PDB entry 7LBX | X-ray diffraction, 2.70 A resolution | chains A and B of the 6 polymer chains in the assembly

# Chain A (and B)
Name: Transcription factor A, mitochondrial
From: Homo sapiens
Notes: chain B of this document is another copy of the same molecule, construct and numbering; everything in this record applies to it too
UniProt: Q00059 (TFAM_HUMAN); residues 43-246 here = UniProt positions 43-246
Sequence (204 residues; numbered 43 to 246; the number before each row is that of its first residue):
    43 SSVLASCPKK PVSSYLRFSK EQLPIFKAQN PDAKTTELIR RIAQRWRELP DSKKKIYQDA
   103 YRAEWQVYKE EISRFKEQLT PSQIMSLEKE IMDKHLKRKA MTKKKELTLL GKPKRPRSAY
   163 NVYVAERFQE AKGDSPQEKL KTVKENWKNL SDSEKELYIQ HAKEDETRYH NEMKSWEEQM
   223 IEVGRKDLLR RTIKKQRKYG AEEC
Unresolved in the structure: 43, 234-246 (chain B: 43, 233-246)
UniProt features mapped onto this chain:
  - DNA-binding region: Pro50 to Lys118 (HMG box 1), Pro155 to Glu219 (HMG box 2)
  - site (Intercalates between bases and promotes DNA bending): Leu58, Leu182
  - modified residue: Ser55 (Phosphoserine), Ser56 (Phosphoserine), Ser61 (Phosphoserine), Thr122 (Phosphothreonine), Ser160 (Phosphoserine), Ser193 (Phosphoserine), Ser195 (Phosphoserine)
  - natural variant: Pro178 (P178L: In MTDPS15)
  - mutagenesis: Thr77 (T77A: Moderate reduction in DNA bending), Tyr162 (Y162A: Moderate reduction in DNA bending)
From the paper describing this entry:
  - binding site for the 22-nt DNA strand: Tyr57, Leu58, Ser61, Pro178, Leu182
  - specificity-determining residues: Ser61, Pro178

# Interface between chain A and chain B
Residue-residue contacts - 21 pairs, chain A then chain B:
  Ser124(A) - Ser124(B)  hydrogen bond
  Met127(A) - Ser124(B)
  Met127(A) - Met127(B)  hydrophobic
  Met127(A) - Ser128(B)
  Met127(A) - Lys131(B)
  Ser128(A) - Met127(B)
  Glu130(A) - Lys131(B)  salt bridge
  Lys131(A) - Met127(B)
  Lys131(A) - Glu130(B)  salt bridge
  Met134(A) - Leu138(B)  hydrophobic
  Leu138(A) - Met134(B)  hydrophobic
  Leu138(A) - Leu138(B)  hydrophobic
  Gly226(A) - Gly226(B)
  Gly226(A) - Arg227(B)
  Gly226(A) - Lys228(B)  hydrogen bond (backbone-backbone)
  Gly226(A) - Asp229(B)
  Arg227(A) - Gly226(B)
  Arg227(A) - Asp229(B)
  Lys228(A) - Val225(B)  hydrogen bond (side chain-backbone)
  Lys228(A) - Gly226(B)  hydrogen bond (backbone-backbone)
  Asp229(A) - Asp229(B)
Interface residues without a listed pair, chain A (12 interface residues in all): Val225

# Overview
The chain A/chain B interface involves 12 residues from each chain; the contacts include 4 hydrogen bonds and
2 salt bridges. Polar pairs include Glu130(A)-Lys131(B), Ser124(A)-Ser124(B) and Lys228(A)-Val225(B). The
paper reports a binding site for the 22-nt DNA strand at Tyr57(A), Leu58(A) and Ser61(A) among others;
specificity determinants Ser61(A) and Pro178(A).
Both chains are Transcription factor A, mitochondrial (Homo sapiens). Entry 7LBX (Crystal structure of TFAM
(mitochondrial transcription factor A) in complex with LSP) was determined by X-ray diffraction (same
publication as 7LBW).
